PDB entry 5LGU | X-ray diffraction, 3.20 A resolution | chains A and B

# Chain A
Name: Lysine-specific histone demethylase 1A
Organism: Homo sapiens
Notes: EC 1.-.-.-
UniProtKB: O60341 (KDM1A_HUMAN); residues 123-852 here = UniProt positions 123-852
Chain sequence (730 residues; numbered 123 to 852; the number before each row is that of its first residue):
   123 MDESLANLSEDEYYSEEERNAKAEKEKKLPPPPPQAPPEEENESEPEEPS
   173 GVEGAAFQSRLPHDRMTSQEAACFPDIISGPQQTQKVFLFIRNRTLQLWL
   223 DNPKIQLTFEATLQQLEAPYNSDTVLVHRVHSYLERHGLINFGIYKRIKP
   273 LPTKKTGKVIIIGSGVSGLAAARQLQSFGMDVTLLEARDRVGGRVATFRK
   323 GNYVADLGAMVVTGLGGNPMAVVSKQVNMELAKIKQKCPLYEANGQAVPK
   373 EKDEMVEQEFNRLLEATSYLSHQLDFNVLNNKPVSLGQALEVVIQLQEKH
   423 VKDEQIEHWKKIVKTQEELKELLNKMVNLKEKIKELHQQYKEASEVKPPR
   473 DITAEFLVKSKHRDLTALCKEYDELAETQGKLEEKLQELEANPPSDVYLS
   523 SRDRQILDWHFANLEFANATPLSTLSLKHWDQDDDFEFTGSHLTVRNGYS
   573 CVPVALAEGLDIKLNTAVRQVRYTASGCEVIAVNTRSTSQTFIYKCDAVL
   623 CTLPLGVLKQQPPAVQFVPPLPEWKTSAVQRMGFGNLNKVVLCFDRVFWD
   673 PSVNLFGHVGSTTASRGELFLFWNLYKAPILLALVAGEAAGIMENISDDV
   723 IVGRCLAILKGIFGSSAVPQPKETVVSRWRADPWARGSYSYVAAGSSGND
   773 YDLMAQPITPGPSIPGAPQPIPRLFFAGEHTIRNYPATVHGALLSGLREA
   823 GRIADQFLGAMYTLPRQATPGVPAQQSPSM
Disordered / not traced: 123-170, 837-852
Small-molecule neighbours:
  - 6W1 (4-methyl-N-[2-[[4-[[(3R)-pyrrolidin-3-yl]methoxy]phenoxy]methyl]phenyl]thieno[3,2-b]pyrrole-5-carboxamide): Met332, Val333, Thr335, Ile356, Phe538, Ala539, Asn540, Asp555, His564, Leu659, Leu677, Trp695, Tyr761, Ser762, Pro808, Ala809, Thr810
  - FAD (flavin-adenine dinucleotide): Ile284, Gly285, Ser286, Gly287, Val288, Ser289, Gly290, Leu307, Glu308, Ala309, Arg310, Gly314, Gly315, Arg316, Val317, Leu329, Gly330, Ala331, Met332, Val333, Thr588, Ala589, Val590, Thr624, Leu625, Pro626, Val629, Val637, Leu659, Lys661, Trp751, Trp756, Ser760, Tyr761, Gly800, Glu801, Ala809, Thr810, Val811, His812, Ala814

# Chain B
Name: REST corepressor 1
Organism: Homo sapiens
UniProtKB: Q9UKL0 (RCOR1_HUMAN); residues 305-482 here = UniProt positions 305-482
Chain sequence (178 residues; each row starts with the number of its first residue):
   305 RAKRKPPKGMFLSQEDVEAVSANATAATTVLRQLDMELVSVKRQIQNIKQ
   355 TNSALKEKLDGGIEPYRLPEVIQKCNARWTTEEQLLAVQAIRKYGRDFQA
   405 ISDVIGNKSVVQVKNFFVNYRRRFNIDEVLQEWEAEHGKEETNGPSNQKP
   455 VKSPDNSIKMPEEEDEAPVLDVRYASAS
Disordered / not traced: 305-307, 441-482

# Chain A / chain B interface
Residue-residue contacts (83):
  Arg384(A) - Pro311(B)
  Arg384(A) - Lys312(B)  hydrogen bond (side chain-backbone)
  Arg384(A) - Gly313(B)
  Arg384(A) - Met314(B)
  Leu385(A) - Met314(B)
  Glu387(A) - Pro311(B)
  Ala388(A) - Met314(B)  hydrophobic
  Tyr391(A) - Arg308(B)
  Tyr391(A) - Lys309(B)
  Tyr391(A) - Pro310(B)
  Tyr391(A) - Leu316(B)  hydrophobic
  Gln395(A) - Arg308(B)
  Leu396(A) - Gln318(B)
  Leu396(A) - Val321(B)  hydrophobic
  Gln417(A) - Val324(B)
  Gln417(A) - Ala331(B)
  Leu418(A) - Phe315(B)
  Leu418(A) - Val324(B)  hydrophobic
  Gln419(A) - Gly313(B)
  Gln419(A) - Met314(B)
  Gln419(A) - Phe315(B)  hydrogen bond (side chain-backbone)
  Gln419(A) - Leu316(B)
  Lys421(A) - Asp320(B)  salt bridge
  Lys421(A) - Leu335(B)
  His422(A) - Phe315(B)
  Lys424(A) - Leu335(B)
  Lys424(A) - Leu338(B)
  Lys424(A) - Asp339(B)  salt bridge
  Asp425(A) - Leu338(B)
  Gln427(A) - Leu342(B)
  Ile428(A) - Leu338(B)  hydrophobic
  Ile428(A) - Leu342(B)  hydrophobic
  Trp431(A) - Val345(B)  hydrophobic
  Trp431(A) - Lys346(B)
  Trp431(A) - Ile349(B)
  Lys432(A) - Glu341(B)  salt bridge
  Ile434(A) - Ile349(B)  hydrophobic
  Val435(A) - Ile349(B)  hydrophobic
  Gln438(A) - Ile352(B)
  Gln438(A) - Lys353(B)
  Gln438(A) - Asn356(B)  hydrogen bond (backbone-side chain)
  Glu439(A) - Ile352(B)
  Leu441(A) - Asn356(B)
  Lys442(A) - Thr355(B)
  Lys442(A) - Asn356(B)
  Leu445(A) - Asn356(B)
  Leu445(A) - Leu359(B)  hydrophobic
  Leu445(A) - Lys360(B)
  Asn446(A) - Leu359(B)
  Met448(A) - Leu363(B)  hydrophobic
  Val449(A) - Lys362(B)
  Val449(A) - Leu363(B)  hydrophobic
  Lys452(A) - Lys362(B)  hydrogen bond (side chain-backbone)
  Lys452(A) - Asp364(B)  hydrogen bond (side chain-backbone)
  Lys452(A) - Gly366(B)
  Ile455(A) - Tyr370(B)  hydrophobic
  Lys456(A) - Tyr370(B)
  His459(A) - Tyr370(B)
  Ile474(A) - Leu389(B)  hydrophobic
  Ile474(A) - Gln393(B)  hydrogen bond (backbone-side chain)
  Thr475(A) - Gln393(B)
  Phe478(A) - Leu390(B)
  Phe478(A) - Gln393(B)
  Phe478(A) - Ala394(B)
  Lys481(A) - Val408(B)
  Ser482(A) - Tyr398(B)  hydrogen bond (backbone-side chain)
  Ser482(A) - Val408(B)
  Lys483(A) - Lys397(B)
  His484(A) - Leu372(B)
  Arg485(A) - Tyr398(B)
  Arg485(A) - Ala404(B)
  Arg485(A) - Asp407(B)
  Asp486(A) - Lys397(B)  salt bridge
  Asp486(A) - Tyr398(B)  hydrogen bond
  Leu487(A) - Tyr370(B)
  Leu487(A) - Leu372(B)  hydrophobic
  Cys491(A) - Ile367(B)  hydrophobic
  Cys491(A) - Tyr370(B)
  Tyr494(A) - Leu363(B)
  Tyr494(A) - Gly366(B)
  Tyr494(A) - Ile367(B)  hydrophobic
  Asp495(A) - Arg371(B)  salt bridge
  Glu505(A) - Lys360(B)
Other interface residues (no listed pair), chain A (53 interface residues in all): Glu381, Phe398, Leu401, Val415, Glu420, Tyr462, Glu512
Other interface residues (no listed pair), chain B (51 interface residues in all): Ser317, Ser325, Val334, Gln348, Pro369, Glu386

# Overview
The interface between chain A and chain B involves 53 residues on one side and 51 on the other, with 8
hydrogen bonds and 5 salt bridges. Polar contacts include Lys421(A)-Asp320(B), Lys424(A)-Asp339(B) and
Lys432(A)-Glu341(B). Ligands of chain A: flavin-adenine dinucleotide and compound 6W1.
Here chain A is Lysine-specific histone demethylase 1A and chain B is REST corepressor 1, both from Homo
sapiens. Entry 5LGU (Thieno[3,2-b]pyrrole-5-carboxamides as Novel Reversible Inhibitors of Histone Lysine
Demethylase KDM1A/LSD1: Compound 34) was determined by X-ray diffraction, deposited together with 5LGT, 5LHG,
5LHH and 5LHI.
